2PYK - chain A; structure by X-ray diffraction, 2.10 A resolution.

== Chain A ==
Molecule: Thermonuclease
Source organism: Staphylococcus aureus
Notes: EC 3.1.31.1
Reference sequence: Q8NXI6 (NUC_STAAW); residues 1-149 here correspond to UniProt positions 80-228 (UniProt number = residue number + 79)
Chain sequence (149 residues; row label = number of the first residue in the row):
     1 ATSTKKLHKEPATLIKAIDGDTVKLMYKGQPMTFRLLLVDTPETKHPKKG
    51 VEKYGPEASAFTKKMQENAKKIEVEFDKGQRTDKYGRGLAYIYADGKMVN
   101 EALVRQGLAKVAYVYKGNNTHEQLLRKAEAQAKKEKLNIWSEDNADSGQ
Unresolved in the structure: 1-6, 46-50, 142-149
Construct notes: engineered mutation Gln66 (Val145 in Q8NXI6), Gly117 (Pro196 in Q8NXI6), Ala128 (Ser207 in Q8NXI6)
Curated features (UniProtKB/Swiss-Prot):
  - active site: Arg35, Glu43, Arg87
  - binding site (Ca(2+)): Asp21, Asp40, Thr41

== In short ==
Curated annotation (UniProt) lists 3 active-site residues and 3 Ca2+-binding residues.
Chain A is Thermonuclease (Staphylococcus aureus); the structure, Crystal structure of Staphylococcal nuclease
variant V66Q/P117G/H124L/S128A at room temperature, was determined by X-ray diffraction (same publication as
2PZT, 2PZU, 2PZW, 2PW5 and 2PW7).
